Entry 8RD4 (electron microscopy, 3.58 A resolution); this record covers chains E and F of the 6 polymer chains in the assembly.

Chain E:
Protein: X-ray repair cross-complementing protein 6
Organism: Homo sapiens
Notes: EC 3.6.4.-, 4.2.99.-
Reference sequence: P12956 (XRCC6_HUMAN); numbering as in UniProt (aligned over 1-609)
Amino-acid sequence (609 residues; row label = number of the first residue in the row):
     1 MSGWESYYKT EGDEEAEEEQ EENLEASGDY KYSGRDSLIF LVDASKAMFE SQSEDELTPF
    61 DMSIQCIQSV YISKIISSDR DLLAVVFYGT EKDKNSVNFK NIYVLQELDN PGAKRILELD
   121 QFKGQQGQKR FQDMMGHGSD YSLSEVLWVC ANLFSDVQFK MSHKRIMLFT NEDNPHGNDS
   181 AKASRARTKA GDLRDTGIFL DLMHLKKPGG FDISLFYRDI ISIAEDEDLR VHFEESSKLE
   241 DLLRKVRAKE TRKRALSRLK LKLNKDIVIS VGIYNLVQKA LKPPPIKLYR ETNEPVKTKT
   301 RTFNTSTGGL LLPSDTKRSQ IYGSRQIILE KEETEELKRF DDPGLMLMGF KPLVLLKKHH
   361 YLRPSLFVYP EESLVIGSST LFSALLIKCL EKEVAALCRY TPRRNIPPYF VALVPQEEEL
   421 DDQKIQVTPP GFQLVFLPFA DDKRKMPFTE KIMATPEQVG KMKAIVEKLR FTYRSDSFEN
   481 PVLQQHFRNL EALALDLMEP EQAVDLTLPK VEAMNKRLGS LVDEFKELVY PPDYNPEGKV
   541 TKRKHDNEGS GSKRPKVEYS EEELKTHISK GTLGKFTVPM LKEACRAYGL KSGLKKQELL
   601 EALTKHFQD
Not modelled in the structure: 1-30, 538-556
UniProt features mapped onto this chain:
  - region: V578 to E583 (Interaction with BAX)
  - active site: K31 (Schiff-base intermediate with DNA)
  - modified residue: S2 (N-acetylserine), S6 (Phosphoserine), S27 (Phosphoserine), K31 (N6-acetyllysine), S51 (Phosphoserine), S306 (Phosphoserine), K317 (N6-acetyllysine), K331 (N6-acetyllysine), K338 (N6-acetyllysine), T455 (Phosphothreonine), K461 (N6-acetyllysine), S477 (Phosphoserine), S520 (Phosphoserine), K539 (N6-acetyllysine), K542 (N6-acetyllysine), K544 (N6-acetyllysine), S550 (Phosphoserine), K553 (N6-acetyllysine), K556 (N6-acetyllysine), S560 (Phosphoserine) and 1 more in UniProt
  - cross-link (Glycyl lysine isopeptide (Lys-Gly)): K287 (interchain with G-Cter in SUMO2), K317 (interchain with G-Cter in SUMO2), K556 (interchain with G-Cter in SUMO2)
What the authors report for this chain:
  - binding site for the 100-nt DNA strand: K575, K595, K596

Chain F:
Protein: X-ray repair cross-complementing protein 5
Organism: Homo sapiens
Notes: EC 3.6.4.-
Reference sequence: P13010 (XRCC5_HUMAN); residue numbers follow UniProt; this construct covers 1-732
Amino-acid sequence (732 residues; row label = number of the first residue in the row):
     1 MVRSGNKAAV VLCMDVGFTM SNSIPGIESP FEQAKKVITM FVQRQVFAEN KDEIALVLFG
    61 TDGTDNPLSG GDQYQNITVH RHLMLPDFDL LEDIESKIQP GSQQADFLDA LIVSMDVIQH
   121 ETIGKKFEKR HIEIFTDLSS RFSKSQLDII IHSLKKCDIS LQFFLPFSLG KEDGSGDRGD
   181 GPFRLGGHGP SFPLKGITEQ QKEGLEIVKM VMISLEGEDG LDEIYSFSES LRKLCVFKKI
   241 ERHSIHWPCR LTIGSNLSIR IAAYKSILQE RVKKTWTVVD AKTLKKEDIQ KETVYCLNDD
   301 DETEVLKEDI IQGFRYGSDI VPFSKVDEEQ MKYKSEGKCF SVLGFCKSSQ VQRRFFMGNQ
   361 VLKVFAARDD EAAAVALSSL IHALDDLDMV AIVRYAYDKR ANPQVGVAFP HIKHNYECLV
   421 YVQLPFMEDL RQYMFSSLKN SKKYAPTEAQ LNAVDALIDS MSLAKKDEKT DTLEDLFPTT
   481 KIPNPRFQRL FQCLLHRALH PREPLPPIQQ HIWNMLNPPA EVTTKSQIPL SKIKTLFPLI
   541 EAKKKDQVTA QEIFQDNHED GPTAKKLKTE QGGAHFSVSS LAEGSVTSVG SVNPAENFRV
   601 LVKQKKASFE EASNQLINHI EQFLDTNETP YFMKSIDCIR AFREEAIKFS EEQRFNNFLK
   661 ALQEKVEIKQ LNHFWEIVVQ DGITLITKEE ASGSSVTAEE AKKFLAPKDK PSGDTAAVFE
   721 EGGDVDDLLD MI
Not modelled in the structure: 1-5, 559-732
UniProt features mapped onto this chain:
  - region: L138 to L165 (Leucine-zipper)
  - motif: E720 to L728 (EEXXXDL motif)
  - modified residue: K144 (N6-acetyllysine), S255 (Phosphoserine), S258 (Phosphoserine), K265 (N6-acetyllysine), S318 (Phosphoserine), K332 (N6-acetyllysine), T535 (Phosphothreonine), S577 (Phosphoserine), S579 (Phosphoserine), S580 (Phosphoserine), K660 (N6-acetyllysine), K665 (N6-acetyllysine), T715 (Phosphothreonine)
  - cross-link (Glycyl lysine isopeptide (Lys-Gly)): K195 (interchain with G-Cter in SUMO2), K532 (interchain with G-Cter in SUMO2), K534 (interchain with G-Cter in SUMO2), K566 (interchain with G-Cter in SUMO2), K568 (interchain with G-Cter in SUMO2), K669 (interchain with G-Cter in SUMO2), K688 (interchain with G-Cter in SUMO2)

How chain E and chain F interact:
Pairs across the interface (324):
  I75(E) - Y316(F)  hydrophobic
  I75(E) - G317(F)
  D79(E) - G317(F)
  P111(E) - G317(F)
  A113(E) - Y316(F)  hydrophobic
  I116(E) - Y316(F)
  A248(E) - M427(F)
  A248(E) - E428(F)
  R252(E) - Y433(F)  hydrogen bond (backbone-side chain)
  K253(E) - Y433(F)
  K253(E) - M434(F)
  K253(E) - F435(F)
  N264(E) - L530(F)
  D266(E) - K534(F)  salt bridge
  I267(E) - I533(F)  hydrophobic
  I267(E) - L539(F)  hydrophobic
  V268(E) - L539(F)
  I269(E) - L539(F)  hydrophobic
  Y274(E) - F435(F)  hydrophobic
  N275(E) - Y433(F)
  L276(E) - R354(F)
  L276(E) - R431(F)  hydrogen bond (backbone-backbone)
  L276(E) - Y433(F)  hydrophobic
  V277(E) - R354(F)
  V277(E) - M357(F)  hydrophobic
  V277(E) - P425(F)  hydrophobic
  V277(E) - D429(F)
  Q278(E) - D429(F)  hydrogen bond (backbone-backbone)
  Q278(E) - R431(F)
  K279(E) - M357(F)
  K279(E) - D429(F)
  P283(E) - F314(F)
  P285(E) - Q312(F)
  P285(E) - G313(F)
  P285(E) - F314(F)  hydrophobic
  I286(E) - I311(F)
  I286(E) - Q312(F)
  I286(E) - G313(F)  hydrogen bond (backbone-backbone)
  I286(E) - R315(F)
  I286(E) - I320(F)  hydrophobic
  K287(E) - Y295(F)  hydrogen bond
  K287(E) - I310(F)
  K287(E) - I311(F)
  L288(E) - D309(F)
  L288(E) - I310(F)
  L288(E) - I311(F)  hydrogen bond (backbone-backbone)
  L288(E) - Q312(F)
  L288(E) - G313(F)
  L288(E) - I320(F)  hydrophobic
  Y289(E) - L297(F)  hydrophobic
  Y289(E) - V305(F)  hydrophobic
  Y289(E) - D309(F)
  R290(E) - E308(F)  hydrogen bond (side chain-backbone)
  R290(E) - D309(F)  hydrogen bond (backbone-backbone)
  R290(E) - I311(F)
  N293(E) - P322(F)
  P295(E) - N298(F)
  V296(E) - Y295(F)  hydrophobic
  V296(E) - C296(F)
  V296(E) - I310(F)  hydrophobic
  K297(E) - Y295(F)
  K297(E) - C296(F)  hydrogen bond (backbone-backbone)
  K297(E) - N298(F)  hydrogen bond
  K299(E) - E292(F)
  K299(E) - V294(F)  hydrogen bond (backbone-backbone)
  K299(E) - C296(F)
  T300(E) - T293(F)
  R301(E) - E292(F)
  T302(E) - I289(F)
  T302(E) - Q290(F)
  F303(E) - Q290(F)  hydrogen bond (backbone-backbone)
  F303(E) - E292(F)
  F303(E) - V294(F)  hydrophobic
  N304(E) - D288(F)
  T305(E) - D288(F)
  L311(E) - I289(F)  hydrophobic
  D315(E) - D280(F)
  D315(E) - A281(F)  hydrogen bond (backbone-backbone)
  T316(E) - V278(F)
  T316(E) - V279(F)
  K317(E) - V278(F)
  K317(E) - V279(F)  hydrogen bond (backbone-backbone)
  K317(E) - A281(F)
  R318(E) - W276(F)
  R318(E) - T277(F)
  S319(E) - T275(F)
  S319(E) - W276(F)
  S319(E) - T277(F)  hydrogen bond (backbone-backbone)
  S319(E) - V279(F)
  Q320(E) - K274(F)
  Q320(E) - T275(F)
  Q320(E) - W276(F)
  Q320(E) - L494(F)
  I321(E) - K274(F)
  Y322(E) - F47(F)
  Y322(E) - F88(F)  hydrophobic
  Y322(E) - K274(F)
  Y322(E) - L494(F)
  R325(E) - F88(F)
  R325(E) - A498(F)  hydrogen bond (side chain-backbone)
  Q326(E) - L284(F)
  I327(E) - F47(F)  hydrophobic
  I327(E) - F88(F)  hydrophobic
  I327(E) - A498(F)  hydrophobic
  I328(E) - R497(F)
  L329(E) - W276(F)  hydrophobic
  L329(E) - L494(F)  hydrophobic
  L329(E) - R497(F)
  E333(E) - R497(F)  salt bridge
  E333(E) - L505(F)
  T334(E) - W276(F)
  E336(E) - L505(F)
  L337(E) - R489(F)
  L337(E) - L490(F)  hydrophobic
  L337(E) - C493(F)  hydrophobic
  L337(E) - L505(F)
  K338(E) - R486(F)
  R339(E) - I508(F)
  F340(E) - R489(F)
  F340(E) - W513(F)
  D341(E) - W513(F)
  L347(E) - M461(F)  hydrophobic
  M348(E) - L463(F)
  M348(E) - L516(F)
  M348(E) - N517(F)
  M348(E) - P518(F)
  G349(E) - M461(F)
  G349(E) - L463(F)
  F350(E) - I458(F)  hydrophobic
  F350(E) - M461(F)  hydrogen bond (backbone-backbone)
  F350(E) - S462(F)
  F350(E) - L463(F)  hydrogen bond (backbone-backbone)
  K351(E) - D475(F)  salt bridge
  K351(E) - F477(F)  hydrogen bond (side chain-backbone)
  K351(E) - P478(F)
  P352(E) - A464(F)
  P352(E) - L473(F)  hydrophobic
  L355(E) - D475(F)
  K357(E) - R353(F)
  K358(E) - R353(F)
  K358(E) - F409(F)
  H359(E) - I267(F)
  H359(E) - V361(F)
  H359(E) - H411(F)  hydrogen bond
  H360(E) - R353(F)  hydrogen bond (backbone-side chain)
  Y361(E) - R353(F)
  Y361(E) - F356(F)  hydrogen bond (side chain-backbone)
  Y361(E) - M357(F)  hydrogen bond (side chain-backbone)
  Y361(E) - G358(F)  hydrogen bond (side chain-backbone)
  Y361(E) - V361(F)
  L362(E) - I267(F)  hydrophobic
  L362(E) - L268(F)
  L362(E) - Q269(F)
  L362(E) - G358(F)
  L362(E) - N359(F)
  R363(E) - Q269(F)
  P364(E) - F356(F)
  S365(E) - R353(F)  hydrogen bond (side chain-backbone)
  F367(E) - F435(F)  hydrophobic
  Y369(E) - F435(F)  hydrophobic
  Y369(E) - S436(F)  hydrogen bond (side chain-backbone)
  P370(E) - L438(F)  hydrophobic
  E372(E) - Y444(F)  hydrogen bond
  S373(E) - K543(F)
  L374(E) - K543(F)
  I376(E) - E541(F)
  G377(E) - L539(F)
  S378(E) - L539(F)
  S379(E) - Y444(F)
  T380(E) - Y444(F)
  L381(E) - F537(F)  hydrophobic
  F382(E) - L438(F)  hydrophobic
  S383(E) - L438(F)  hydrogen bond (side chain-backbone)
  A384(E) - P446(F)  hydrophobic
  A384(E) - V454(F)
  A384(E) - F537(F)  hydrophobic
  L385(E) - V454(F)  hydrophobic
  L385(E) - I458(F)  hydrophobic
  K388(E) - L451(F)
  K388(E) - V454(F)
  K388(E) - D455(F)  salt bridge
  K388(E) - I458(F)
  K392(E) - D455(F)  salt bridge
  K392(E) - I458(F)
  L397(E) - L463(F)  hydrophobic
  L397(E) - F477(F)  hydrophobic
  R399(E) - W513(F)
  R399(E) - L516(F)  hydrogen bond (side chain-backbone)
  R399(E) - N517(F)  hydrogen bond
  P407(E) - R486(F)
  F410(E) - F477(F)  hydrophobic
  F410(E) - T479(F)
  F410(E) - L516(F)  hydrophobic
  E418(E) - S437(F)  hydrogen bond
  Q426(E) - M434(F)
  Q426(E) - F435(F)  hydrogen bond (side chain-backbone)
  V427(E) - R354(F)
  T428(E) - R354(F)
  P429(E) - F435(F)  hydrophobic
  P430(E) - S436(F)
  P430(E) - L438(F)
  V435(E) - R353(F)
  L437(E) - T479(F)
  P438(E) - I267(F)  hydrophobic
  P438(E) - T479(F)
  P438(E) - T480(F)
  F439(E) - I482(F)
  F439(E) - N484(F)
  F439(E) - P485(F)
  A440(E) - L234(F)
  A440(E) - T480(F)
  A440(E) - K481(F)
  A440(E) - I482(F)  hydrogen bond (backbone-backbone)
  D441(E) - R44(F)  salt bridge
  D441(E) - L234(F)
  D441(E) - E270(F)
  D441(E) - F487(F)
  D442(E) - I267(F)
  D442(E) - L268(F)  hydrogen bond (backbone-backbone)
  D442(E) - E270(F)
  K443(E) - T480(F)
  R444(E) - S244(F)
  R444(E) - S266(F)
  R444(E) - L268(F)
  R444(E) - E270(F)
  K445(E) - E241(F)
  K445(E) - H243(F)
  K445(E) - S244(F)
  M446(E) - Y264(F)  hydrophobic
  M446(E) - K265(F)
  M446(E) - S266(F)
  M446(E) - K363(F)
  M446(E) - F365(F)  hydrophobic
  P447(E) - Y264(F)  hydrophobic
  T449(E) - F365(F)
  T449(E) - Y416(F)
  K451(E) - K413(F)  hydrogen bond (side chain-backbone)
  K451(E) - H414(F)  hydrogen bond (side chain-backbone)
  K451(E) - N415(F)
  K451(E) - Y416(F)
  K451(E) - E417(F)  salt bridge
  I452(E) - E371(F)
  I452(E) - S378(F)  hydrogen bond (backbone-side chain)
  I452(E) - E417(F)
  M453(E) - S378(F)
  M453(E) - H382(F)
  A454(E) - S378(F)  hydrogen bond (backbone-side chain)
  A454(E) - S379(F)
  V459(E) - A383(F)  hydrophobic
  V459(E) - D386(F)
  M462(E) - L380(F)  hydrophobic
  M462(E) - A383(F)  hydrophobic
  K463(E) - A383(F)
  K463(E) - D386(F)  salt bridge
  K463(E) - L387(F)
  V466(E) - F345(F)  hydrophobic
  V466(E) - M389(F)  hydrophobic
  L469(E) - I253(F)  hydrophobic
  L469(E) - F345(F)  hydrogen bond (backbone-backbone)
  R470(E) - F345(F)
  R470(E) - K347(F)
  R470(E) - M389(F)  hydrogen bond
  F471(E) - G344(F)
  F471(E) - F345(F)  hydrogen bond (backbone-backbone)
  F471(E) - C346(F)
  F471(E) - Q350(F)
  F471(E) - I392(F)  hydrophobic
  T472(E) - Q350(F)
  Y473(E) - C346(F)  hydrophobic
  Y473(E) - Q350(F)
  Y473(E) - V351(F)  hydrophobic
  Y473(E) - I392(F)  hydrophobic
  Y473(E) - L424(F)
  S475(E) - L430(F)
  D476(E) - M427(F)
  F478(E) - V405(F)  hydrophobic
  F478(E) - F426(F)
  F478(E) - M427(F)  hydrogen bond (backbone-backbone)
  E479(E) - F426(F)
  E479(E) - M427(F)
  E479(E) - E428(F)
  N480(E) - F426(F)
  N480(E) - E428(F)  hydrogen bond (backbone-side chain)
  P481(E) - Y333(F)  hydrophobic
  V482(E) - N402(F)
  L483(E) - E428(F)
  Q485(E) - K332(F)
  Q485(E) - Y333(F)
  H486(E) - F314(F)
  N489(E) - M331(F)  hydrogen bond (side chain-backbone)
  N489(E) - K332(F)
  L490(E) - F314(F)  hydrophobic
  L490(E) - R315(F)
  L490(E) - Y316(F)  hydrophobic
  L490(E) - V321(F)  hydrophobic
  L490(E) - F323(F)  hydrophobic
  E491(E) - Y316(F)  hydrogen bond
  L493(E) - F323(F)  hydrophobic
  L493(E) - M331(F)  hydrophobic
  A494(E) - Y316(F)  hydrophobic
  A494(E) - V321(F)  hydrophobic
  D505(E) - Y333(F)  hydrogen bond
  T507(E) - L343(F)
  T507(E) - R394(F)
  T507(E) - V405(F)
  P509(E) - S341(F)
  V511(E) - G254(F)
  V511(E) - S255(F)
  M514(E) - G254(F)  hydrogen bond (side chain-backbone)
  M514(E) - L343(F)
  N515(E) - S255(F)  hydrogen bond
  N515(E) - N256(F)
  V522(E) - L257(F)  hydrophobic
  F525(E) - S379(F)
  K526(E) - N256(F)  hydrogen bond (side chain-backbone)
  V529(E) - V375(F)  hydrophobic
  Y530(E) - S258(F)  hydrogen bond (side chain-backbone)
  Y530(E) - I259(F)
  Y530(E) - A372(F)
  Y534(E) - R260(F)
  Y534(E) - A372(F)  hydrophobic
  Y534(E) - A373(F)
  P536(E) - S258(F)  hydrogen bond (backbone-side chain)
  E537(E) - R260(F)
Other interface residues (no listed pair), chain E (181 interface residues in all): V246, K249, E250, R254, L263, A280, K282, E291, T298, E330, V375, L386, V394, R404, P408, Y409, Q416, Q433, F448, Q458, E467, Q484, L508
Other interface residues (no listed pair), chain F (175 interface residues in all): E49, D89, R250, K291, S318, D319, V342, S348, Q360, A376, P403, K443, A445, Q450, L457, L476, P483, I512, P538, K545, V548

Summary:
Chain E and chain F form an interface of 181 and 175 residues respectively, with 51 hydrogen bonds and 8 salt
bridges. Polar contacts include D266(E)-K534(F), E333(E)-R497(F) and K351(E)-D475(F). From UniProt:
active-site residue K31(E) on chain E. The paper reports a binding site for the 100-nt DNA strand at K575(E),
K595(E) and K596(E).
Chain E is X-ray repair cross-complementing protein 6 and chain F is X-ray repair cross-complementing protein
5, both from Homo sapiens; the structure, Telomeric RAP1:DNA-PK complex, was determined by electron
microscopy.
